PDB entry 4I55 | X-ray diffraction, 2.20 A resolution | chains D and E of the 6 polymer chains in the assembly

Chain D:
Protein: Tubulin beta-2B chain
Organism: Bos taurus
UniProtKB: Q6B856 (TBB2B_BOVIN); the author numbering skips numbers that UniProt does not, so the offset changes along the chain: 1-42 = UniProt 1-42; 45-360 = UniProt 43-358; 369-455 = UniProt 359-445
Chain sequence (445 residues; each row starts with the number of its first residue; note: 10 numbers in that range are skipped by the numbering (no residue carries them; nothing is unmodelled there)):
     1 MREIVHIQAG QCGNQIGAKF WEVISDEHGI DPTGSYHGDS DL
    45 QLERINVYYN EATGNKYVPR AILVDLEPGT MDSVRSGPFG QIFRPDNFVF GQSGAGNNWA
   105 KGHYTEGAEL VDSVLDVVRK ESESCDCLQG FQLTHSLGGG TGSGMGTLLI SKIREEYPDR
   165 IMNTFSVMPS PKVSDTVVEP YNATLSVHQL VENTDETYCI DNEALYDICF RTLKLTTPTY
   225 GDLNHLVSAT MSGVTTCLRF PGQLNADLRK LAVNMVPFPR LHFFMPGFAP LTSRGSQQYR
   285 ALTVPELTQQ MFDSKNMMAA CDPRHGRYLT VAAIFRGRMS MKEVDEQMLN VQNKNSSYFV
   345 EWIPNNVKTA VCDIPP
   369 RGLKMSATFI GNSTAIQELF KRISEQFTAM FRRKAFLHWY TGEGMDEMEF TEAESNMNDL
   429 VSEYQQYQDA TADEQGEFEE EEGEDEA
Disordered / not traced: 1, 276-284, 442-455
Swiss-Prot annotation at these positions:
  - motif: Met-1 to Ile-4 (MREI motif)
  - binding site (GTP): Gln-11, Glu-71, Ser-140, Gly-144, Thr-145, Gly-146, Asn-206, Asn-228
  - binding site (Mg(2+)): Glu-71
  - modified residue: Ser-40 (Phosphoserine), Thr-57 (Phosphothreonine), Lys-60 (N6-acetyllysine), Ser-174 (Phosphoserine), Thr-287 (Phosphothreonine), Thr-292 (Phosphothreonine), Arg-320 (Omega-N-methylarginine), Glu-448 (5-glutamyl polyglutamate)
  - cross-link (Glycyl lysine isopeptide (Lys-Gly)): Lys-60 (interchain with G-Cter in ubiquitin), Lys-326 (interchain with G-Cter in ubiquitin)
Bound ions: Mg2+: Gln-11, Asp-179 (together with GDP)
Ligand contacts: GDP (guanosine-5'-diphosphate): Gly-10, Gln-11, Cys-12, Gly-13, Gln-15, Ile-16, Asp-69, Asn-101, Ser-140, Gly-142, Gly-143, Gly-144, Thr-145, Gly-146, Val-171, Pro-173, Val-177, Asp-179, Glu-183, Asn-206, Leu-209, Tyr-224, Leu-227, Asn-228, Val-231

Chain E:
Protein: Stathmin-4
Organism: Rattus norvegicus
UniProtKB: P63043 (STMN4_RAT); residues 3-145 here correspond to UniProt positions 47-189 (UniProt number = residue number + 44)
Chain sequence (143 residues; each row starts with the number of its first residue):
     3 MADMEVIELN KCTSGQSFEV ILKPPSFDGV PEFNASLPRR RDPSLEEIQK KLEAAEERRK
    63 YQEAELLKHL AEKREHEREV IQKAIEENNN FIKMAKEKLA QKMESNKENR EAHLAAMLER
   123 LQEKDKHAEE VRKNKELKEE ASR
Disordered / not traced: 3-5, 29-43, 145
Differences from the reference sequence: cloning artifact (3-4)
Swiss-Prot annotation at these positions:
  - modified residue: Ser-46 (Phosphoserine)

Chain D / chain E interface:
Contacting residue pairs (23):
  Tyr-108(D) / His-129(E)  hydrogen bond
  Tyr-108(D) / Ala-130(E)  hydrophobic
  Tyr-108(D) / Val-133(E)  hydrophobic
  Tyr-108(D) / Arg-134(E)  hydrogen bond (backbone-side chain)
  Ala-112(D) / Arg-134(E)
  Ser-155(D) / Leu-123(E)
  Ser-155(D) / Lys-126(E)
  Arg-158(D) / Leu-123(E)
  Glu-159(D) / Leu-120(E)
  Glu-159(D) / Leu-123(E)
  Glu-159(D) / Gln-124(E)
  Glu-159(D) / Asp-127(E)
  Pro-162(D) / Met-119(E)
  Gln-193(D) / Lys-126(E)  hydrogen bond
  Asn-197(D) / Leu-123(E)
  Asn-197(D) / Lys-126(E)
  Thr-409(D) / Lys-140(E)  hydrogen bond (backbone-side chain)
  Gly-410(D) / Lys-137(E)
  Glu-411(D) / Val-133(E)
  Glu-411(D) / Lys-137(E)  salt bridge
  Gly-412(D) / Val-133(E)
  Gly-412(D) / Asn-136(E)
  Glu-417(D) / His-129(E)  salt bridge
Also at the interface, not in a pair above, chain D (17 interface residues in all): Thr-109, Lys-156, Asp-163, Met-413
Also at the interface, not in a pair above, chain E (15 interface residues in all): Arg-112, Leu-116

Summary:
The interface between chain D and chain E involves 17 residues on one side and 15 on the other; the contacts
include 4 hydrogen bonds and 2 salt bridges. Polar pairs include Glu-411(D)/Lys-137(E), Glu-417(D)/His-129(E)
and Tyr-108(D)/His-129(E). Bound to chain D: GDP.
Chain D is Tubulin beta-2B chain (Bos taurus) and chain E is Stathmin-4 (Rattus norvegicus); the structure,
Crystal structure of tubulin-stathmin-TTL complex, was determined by X-ray diffraction, deposited together
with 4I4T and 4I50.
